Entry 7JTS (electron microscopy, 6.10 A resolution (low resolution: residue-level contacts below are approximate; hydrogen-bond / salt-bridge calls are withheld)); this record covers chains s and t of the 13 polymer chains in the assembly.

# Chain s
Protein: FAP253
Organism: Chlamydomonas reinhardtii
UniProtKB: A0A2K3D359 (A0A2K3D359_CHLRE); numbering as in UniProt (aligned over 1-682)
Sequence (682 residues; each row starts with the number of its first residue):
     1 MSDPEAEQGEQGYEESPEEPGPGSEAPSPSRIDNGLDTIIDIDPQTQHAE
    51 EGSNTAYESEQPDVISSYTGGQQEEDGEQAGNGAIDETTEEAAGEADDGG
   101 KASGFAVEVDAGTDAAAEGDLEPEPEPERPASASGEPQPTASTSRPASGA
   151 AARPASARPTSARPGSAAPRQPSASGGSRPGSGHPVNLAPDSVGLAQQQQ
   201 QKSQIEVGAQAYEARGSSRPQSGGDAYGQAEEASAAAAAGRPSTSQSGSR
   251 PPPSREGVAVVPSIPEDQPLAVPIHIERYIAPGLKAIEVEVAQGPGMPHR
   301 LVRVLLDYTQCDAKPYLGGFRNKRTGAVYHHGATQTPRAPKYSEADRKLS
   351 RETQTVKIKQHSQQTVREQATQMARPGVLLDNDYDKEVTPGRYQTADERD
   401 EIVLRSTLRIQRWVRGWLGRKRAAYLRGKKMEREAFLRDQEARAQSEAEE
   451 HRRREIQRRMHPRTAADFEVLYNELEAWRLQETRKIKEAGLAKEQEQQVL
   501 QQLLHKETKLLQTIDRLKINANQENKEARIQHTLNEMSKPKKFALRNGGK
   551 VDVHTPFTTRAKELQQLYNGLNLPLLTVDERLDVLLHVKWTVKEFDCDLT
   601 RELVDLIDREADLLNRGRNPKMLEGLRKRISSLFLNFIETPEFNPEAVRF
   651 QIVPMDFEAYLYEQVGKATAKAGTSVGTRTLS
Disordered / not traced: 1-343, 395-397, 540-553, 651-682

# Chain t
Protein: Calmodulin
Organism: Chlamydomonas reinhardtii
UniProtKB: A8IDP6 (A8IDP6_CHLRE); residues 1-163 here = UniProt positions 1-163
Sequence (163 residues; row label = number of the first residue in the row):
     1 MAANTEQLTEEQIAEFKEAFALFDKDGDGTITTKELGTVMRSLGQNPTEA
    51 ELQDMISEVDADGNGTIDFPEFLMLMARKMKETDHEDELREAFKVFDKDG
   101 NGFISAAELRHVMTNLGEKLSEEEVDEMIREADVDGDGQVNYEEFVRMMT
   151 SGATDDKDKKGHK
Disordered / not traced: 1-7, 151-163

# Chain s / chain t interface
Residue-residue contacts (15):
  Q360(s) - D137(t)
  Q411(s) - E118(t)
  R412(s) - N46(t)
  R412(s) - P47(t)
  R412(s) - T48(t)
  W413(s) - N46(t)
  R415(s) - R41(t)
  R415(s) - P47(t)
  G416(s) - R41(t)
  G416(s) - Q45(t)
  G416(s) - N46(t)
  G419(s) - R41(t)
  G419(s) - S42(t)
  R420(s) - R41(t)
  A423(s) - S42(t)
Interface residues without a listed pair, chain s (12 interface residues in all): S406, T407, W417
Interface residues without a listed pair, chain t (13 interface residues in all): T38, V95, L116, G117, M149
From the paper, about this interface:
  - interface residues, chain s: D400(s)

# Overview
Chain s and chain t form an interface of 12 and 13 residues respectively. From the paper: the interface
residue D400(s).
Chain s is FAP253 and chain t is Calmodulin, both from Chlamydomonas reinhardtii; the structure, Stalk of
radial spoke 1 attached with doublet microtubule from Chlamydomonas reinhardtii, was determined by electron
microscopy (same publication as 7JTK).
